8SIK - chains A and C of the 8 polymer chains in the assembly; structure by electron microscopy, 2.90 A resolution.

== Chain A (and C) ==
Name: Potassium voltage-gated channel subfamily KQT member 1
Organism: Homo sapiens
Notes: chain C of this document is another copy of the same molecule, construct and numbering; everything in this record applies to it too
Reference sequence: P51787 (KCNQ1_HUMAN); numbering as in UniProt (aligned over 76-620)
Sequence (557 residues; numbered 75 to 631; the number before each row is that of its first residue):
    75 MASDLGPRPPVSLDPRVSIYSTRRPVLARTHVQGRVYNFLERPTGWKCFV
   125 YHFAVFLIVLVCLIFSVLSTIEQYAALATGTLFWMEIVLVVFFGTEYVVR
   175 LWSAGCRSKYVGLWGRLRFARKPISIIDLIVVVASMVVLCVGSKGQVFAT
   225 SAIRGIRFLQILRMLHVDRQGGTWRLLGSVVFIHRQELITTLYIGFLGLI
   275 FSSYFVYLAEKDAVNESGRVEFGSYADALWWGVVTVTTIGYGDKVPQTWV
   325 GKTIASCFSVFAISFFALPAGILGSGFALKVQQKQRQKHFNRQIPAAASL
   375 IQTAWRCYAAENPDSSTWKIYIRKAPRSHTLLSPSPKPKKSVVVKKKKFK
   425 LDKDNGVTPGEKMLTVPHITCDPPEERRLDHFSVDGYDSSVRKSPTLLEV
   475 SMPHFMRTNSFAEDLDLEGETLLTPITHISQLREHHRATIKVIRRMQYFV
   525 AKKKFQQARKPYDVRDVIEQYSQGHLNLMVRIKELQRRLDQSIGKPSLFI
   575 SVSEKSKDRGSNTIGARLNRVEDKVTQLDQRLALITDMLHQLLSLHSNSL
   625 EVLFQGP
Unresolved in the structure: 75-103, 219-222, 397-505, 569-631
Sequence notes: initiating methionine (75); expression tag (621-631)
UniProt features mapped onto this chain:
  - region: Met238 to Gly246 (Interaction with KCNE3), Ala370 to Tyr382 (Interaction with CALM), Lys515 to Phe529 (Interaction with CALM), Pro535 to Leu572 (Interaction with KCNE1 C-terminus), Ile588 to Leu616 (Interaction with AKAP9), Gly589 to His620 (C-terminal assembly domain (tetramerization))
  - binding site (a 1,2-diacyl-sn-glycero-3-phospho-(1D-myo-inositol-4,5-bisphosphate)): Gln244
  - modified residue (Phosphoserine): Ser407, Ser409
  - glycosylation: Asn289 (N-linked (GlcNAc...) asparagine)
  - natural variant: Tyr111 (Y111C: In LQT1; uncertain significance), Glu115 (E115G: In LQT1), Pro117 (P117L: In LQT1; uncertain significance), Cys122 (C122Y: In LQT1), Phe127 (F127L: In LQT1; uncertain significance), Val133 (V133I: In LQT1), Leu134 (L134P: In LQT1; uncertain significance), Cys136 (C136F: In LQT1), Leu137 (L137F: In LQT1; uncertain significance), Ser140 (S140G: In ATFB3), Thr144 (T144A: In LQT1; uncertain significance), Glu146 (E146K: In LQT1; uncertain significance), 154 further natural variant entries in UniProt
  - mutagenesis: Arg231 (R231A: Strongly inhibits SLC5A3 transporter activity), Val324 (V324L: Has a voltage-gated potassium channel activity. Inhibition of voltage-gated potassium channel activity by KCNE4), Lys326 (K326R: Has a voltage-gated potassium channel activity. Disrupts KCNE4-mediated voltage-gated potassium channel activity inhibition), Thr327 (T327V: Has a voltage-gated potassium channel activity. Disrupts KCNE4-mediated voltage-gated potassium channel activity inhibition), Ile328 (I328L: Has a voltage-gated potassium channel activity. Inhibition of voltage-gated potassium channel activity by KCNE4), Ser338 (S338C: Inhibits voltage-gated potassium channel activity), Phe340 (F340C: Inhibits voltage-gated potassium channel activity), Ile375 (I375D: Reduced protein expression, probably due to misfolding and proteasomal degradation. No detectable electrophysiological activity. Reduced electrophysiological activity in the presence of KCNE1), Val516 (V516D: Reduced protein expression, probably due to misfolding and proteasomal degradation. Significantly reduced electrophysiological activity ...), Lys526 (K526N: Decreased interaction with PIP2 and calmodulin/CALM in the presence of calcium. Insensitive to gating modulation by calcified CALM. Impaired IKS current ...), Lys527 (K527N: Decreased interaction with PIP2 and calmodulin/CALM in the presence of calcium. Decreased interaction with PIP2 and CALM in the presence of calcium; when associated with N-526 ...), Gly589 (G589M: No effect), 4 further mutagenesis entries in UniProt
Reported in the primary citation:
  - contacts within the chain: Glu160-Arg237, Phe167-His240, Glu170-His240, Asp202-His240

== Interface between chain A and chain C ==
Contacting residue pairs (95; chain A residue first):
  Val141(A) with Tyr299(C), hydrophobic; Leu303(C), hydrophobic
  Thr144(A) with Tyr281(C); Ser298(C); Tyr299(C), hydrogen bond (side chain-backbone)
  Arg228(A) with Tyr278(C), hydrogen bond (backbone-side chain); Leu282(C)
  Arg231(A) with Tyr278(C)
  Phe232(A) with Phe275(C), hydrophobic
  Ile235(A) with Ile274(C), hydrophobic; Phe275(C), hydrophobic; Tyr278(C), hydrophobic; Tyr299(C)
  Leu236(A) with Phe275(C), hydrophobic
  Met238(A) with Tyr267(C), hydrogen bond (backbone-side chain); Phe270(C), hydrophobic; Leu271(C), hydrophobic
  Leu239(A) with Tyr267(C); Leu271(C), hydrophobic
  Thr247(A) with Thr264(C); Tyr267(C)
  Trp248(A) with Leu271(C), hydrophobic
  Leu250(A) with Thr264(C)
  Leu251(A) with Ile268(C), hydrophobic; Phe339(C), hydrophobic
  Trp304(A) with Val319(C), hydrophobic; Lys326(C); Ser330(C)
  Thr311(A) with Thr312(C); Ser333(C), hydrogen bond
  Thr312(A) with Thr312(C)
  Ile313(A) with Thr309(C); Ile313(C); Gly314(C); Ser333(C); Ile337(C), hydrophobic
  Gly314(A) with Gly314(C)
  Tyr315(A) with Trp305(C), hydrogen bond; Thr309(C), hydrogen bond; Gly314(C); Tyr315(C); Gly316(C); Val319(C), hydrophobic
  Asp317(A) with Val319(C)
  Ala344(A) with Ala341(C), hydrophobic; Leu342(C)
  Leu347(A) with Leu342(C), hydrophobic
  Gly348(A) with Leu342(C); Ile346(C)
  Ser349(A) with Ser349(C), hydrogen bond
  Phe351(A) with Glu261(C); Ile346(C), hydrophobic
  Ala352(A) with Ser349(C); Gly350(C); Leu353(C)
  Val355(A) with Ile257(C), hydrophobic; His258(C); Glu261(C)
  Gln356(A) with Leu353(C)
  Lys358(A) with Gln260(C), hydrogen bond
  Gln359(A) with Gln357(C), hydrogen bond; Arg539(C), hydrogen bond (backbone-side chain)
  Arg360(A) with Asp537(C); Arg539(C)
  Gln361(A) with Arg539(C), hydrogen bond (backbone-side chain)
  Tyr536(A) with Val538(C), hydrophobic; Arg539(C); Ile542(C), hydrophobic
  Asp537(A) with Val538(C)
  Asp540(A) with Ile542(C)
  Val541(A) with Val538(C), hydrophobic; Val541(C), hydrophobic
  Gln544(A) with Ile542(C), hydrogen bond (side chain-backbone); Tyr545(C); Ser546(C), hydrogen bond
  Tyr545(A) with Tyr545(C), hydrophobic
  Gly548(A) with Tyr545(C); His549(C), hydrogen bond (backbone-side chain)
  His549(A) with Tyr545(C), hydrogen bond (backbone-side chain)
  Asn551(A) with His549(C); Met553(C)
  Leu552(A) with His549(C); Met553(C), hydrophobic; Ile556(C), hydrophobic
  Arg555(A) with Met553(C), hydrogen bond (side chain-backbone); Ile556(C); Lys557(C)
  Leu559(A) with Leu559(C), hydrophobic; Gln560(C)
  Arg562(A) with Gln560(C); Leu563(C); Asp564(C), salt bridge; Ile567(C)
  Ser566(A) with Ile567(C)
  Ile567(A) with Ile567(C), hydrophobic
Also at the interface, not in a pair above, chain A (59 interface residues in all): Leu137, Ile145, Val241, Asp242, Arg293, Val307, Lys318, Phe340, Pro343, Leu353, Ile556, Glu558
Also at the interface, not in a pair above, chain C (66 interface residues in all): Thr265, Phe279, Lys285, Glu290, Gly297, Ala300, Lys318, Pro320, Ala329, Val334, Ser338, Gly345, Leu552

== Summary ==
59 residues of chain A and 66 residues of chain C are in contact; the contacts include 16 hydrogen bonds and 1
salt bridge. Among the polar pairs are Arg562(A)-Asp564(C), Thr144(A)-Tyr299(C) and Arg228(A)-Tyr278(C). From
the paper: contacts within the chain involving Arg237(A), Glu160(A) and His240(A) among others.
Chain A and chain C are both Potassium voltage-gated channel subfamily KQT member 1 (Homo sapiens); the
structure, KCNQ1 with voltage sensor in the up conformation, was determined by electron microscopy, deposited
together with 8SIM and 8SIN.
